9DMV - chains C and B of the 7 polymer chains in the assembly; structure by electron microscopy, 2.13 A resolution.

== Chain C ==
Molecule: Acetylcholine receptor subunit alpha
Organism: Homo sapiens
Reference sequence: P02708 (ACHA_HUMAN); residues -19 to 437 here correspond to UniProt positions 1-457 (UniProt number = residue number + 20)
Amino-acid sequence (457 residues; numbered -19 to 437; the number before each row is that of its first residue; numbers below 1 keep their minus sign (Met-19 is residue -19)):
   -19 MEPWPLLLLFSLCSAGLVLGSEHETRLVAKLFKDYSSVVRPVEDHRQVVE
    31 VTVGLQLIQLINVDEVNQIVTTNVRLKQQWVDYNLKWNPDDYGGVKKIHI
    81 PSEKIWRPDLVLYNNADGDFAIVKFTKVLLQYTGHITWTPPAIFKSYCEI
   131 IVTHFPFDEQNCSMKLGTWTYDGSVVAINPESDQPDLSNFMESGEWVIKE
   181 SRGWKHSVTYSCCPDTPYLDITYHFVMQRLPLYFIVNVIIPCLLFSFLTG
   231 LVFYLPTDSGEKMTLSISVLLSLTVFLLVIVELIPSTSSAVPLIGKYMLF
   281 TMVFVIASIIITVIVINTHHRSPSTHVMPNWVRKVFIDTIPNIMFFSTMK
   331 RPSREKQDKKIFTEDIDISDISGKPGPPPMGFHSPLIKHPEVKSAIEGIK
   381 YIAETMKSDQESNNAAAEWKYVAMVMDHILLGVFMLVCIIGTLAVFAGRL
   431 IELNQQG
Not modelled in the structure: -19 to 0, 331-365, 437
Disulfides: Cys128-Cys142
Glycans and other covalent adducts: glycan linked to Asn141
Swiss-Prot annotation at these positions:
  - glycosylation: Asn141 (N-linked (GlcNAc...) asparagine)

== Chain B ==
Molecule: Acetylcholine receptor subunit epsilon
Organism: Homo sapiens
Reference sequence: Q04844 (ACHE_HUMAN); residues -19 to 473 here correspond to UniProt positions 1-493 (UniProt number = residue number + 20)
Amino-acid sequence (493 residues; numbered -19 to 473; the number before each row is that of its first residue; numbers below 1 keep their minus sign (Met-19 is residue -19)):
   -19 MARAPLGVLLLLGLLGRGVGKNEELRLYHHLFNNYDPGSRPVREPEDTVT
    31 ISLKVTLTNLISLNEKEETLTTSVWIGIDWQDYRLNYSKDDFGGIETLRV
    81 PSELVWLPEIVLENNIDGQFGVAYDANVLVYEGGSVTWLPPAIYRSVCAV
   131 EVTYFPFDWQNCSLIFRSQTYNAEEVEFTFAVDNDGKTINKIDIDTEAYT
   181 ENGEWAIDFCPGVIRRHHGGATDGPGETDVIYSLIIRRKPLFYVINIIVP
   231 CVLISGLVLLAYFLPAQAGGQKCTVSINVLLAQTVFLFLIAQKIPETSLS
   281 VPLLGRFLIFVMVVATLIVMNCVIVLNVSQRTPTTHAMSPRLRHVLLELL
   331 PRLLGSPPPPEAPRAASPPRRASSVGLLLRAEELILKKPRSELVFEGQRH
   381 RQGTWTAAFCQSLGAAAPEVRCCVDAVNFVAESTRDQEATGEEVSDWVRM
   431 GNALDNICFWAALVLFSVGSSLIFLGAYFNRVPDLPYAPCIQP
Not modelled in the structure: -19 to 0, 335-396
Disulfides: Cys128-Cys142, Cys190-Cys470
Glycans and other covalent adducts: N-acetylglucosamine (NAG) linked to Asn66, Asn141
Swiss-Prot annotation at these positions:
  - glycosylation (N-linked (GlcNAc...) asparagine): Asn66, Asn141

== Interface between chain C and chain B ==
Pairs across the interface (102; chain C residue first):
  Ser1(C) with Ser19(B); Arg20(B), hydrogen bond (side chain-backbone); Val22(B), hydrogen bond (side chain-backbone); Tyr63(B), hydrogen bond
  Glu4(C) with Gly18(B); Ser19(B)
  Thr5(C) with Asp16(B), hydrogen bond; Ser19(B)
  Gln39(C) with Ile96(B); Val127(B)
  Arg55(C) with Glu93(B), salt bridge; Phe100(B)
  Gly73(C) with Pro25(B)
  Val75(C) with Pro25(B), hydrophobic
  Lys77(C) with Glu155(B), salt bridge
  His79(C) with Thr150(B); Tyr151(B); Glu155(B), salt bridge
  Lys104(C) with Gly98(B), hydrogen bond (side chain-backbone)
  Thr106(C) with Gln149(B)
  Lys107(C) with Glu89(B), salt bridge
  Pro121(C) with Phe100(B), hydrophobic
  Ile123(C) with Asp97(B); Gly98(B)
  Met171(C) with Val127(B), hydrophobic
  Glu172(C) with Leu279(B)
  Gly174(C) with Thr277(B); Ser278(B), hydrogen bond (backbone-backbone); Leu279(B)
  Glu175(C) with Glu276(B)
  Leu210(C) with Ser278(B), hydrogen bond (backbone-side chain)
  Leu212(C) with Ser278(B); Ser280(B); Val281(B), hydrophobic
  Tyr213(C) with Ile274(B), hydrophobic; Pro275(B); Glu276(B); Thr277(B); Ser278(B), hydrogen bond (backbone-side chain)
  Val216(C) with Val281(B), hydrophobic; Ile289(B)
  Asn217(C) with Leu267(B); Ile274(B)
  Pro221(C) with Leu267(B), hydrophobic
  Leu224(C) with Met292(B), hydrophobic; Thr296(B)
  Phe225(C) with Thr264(B)
  Phe227(C) with Thr296(B); Met300(B), hydrophobic
  Leu228(C) with Leu260(B), hydrophobic; Thr296(B); Val299(B), hydrophobic
  Leu231(C) with Met300(B), hydrophobic; Val303(B)
  Tyr234(C) with Val303(B), hydrophobic; Asn307(B), hydrogen bond (backbone-side chain); Arg311(B), hydrogen bond
  Leu235(C) with Val303(B), hydrophobic; Leu306(B), hydrophobic
  Pro236(C) with Leu306(B); Asn307(B); Gln310(B)
  Asp238(C) with Ala248(B)
  Ser239(C) with Ala248(B)
  Glu241(C) with Gln251(B); Lys252(B), hydrogen bond (side chain-backbone); Cys253(B), hydrogen bond (side chain-backbone); Thr254(B), hydrogen bond
  Thr244(C) with Thr254(B)
  Leu245(C) with Ile257(B), hydrophobic
  Ser248(C) with Ile257(B); Asn258(B)
  Val249(C) with Ile257(B), hydrophobic
  Leu251(C) with Leu261(B)
  Ser252(C) with Leu261(B); Thr264(B)
  Phe256(C) with Leu267(B), hydrophobic
  Leu258(C) with Phe268(B), hydrophobic
  Val259(C) with Phe268(B), hydrophobic
  Glu262(C) with Phe268(B)
  Ser327(C) with Ala317(B)
  Thr328(C) with Thr315(B); His316(B)
  Met329(C) with Pro313(B); Thr314(B); Thr315(B), hydrogen bond (backbone-backbone); His316(B); Ala317(B), hydrophobic
  Ile367(C) with Glu399(B)
  Ile376(C) with Glu399(B); Cys403(B), hydrophobic
  Ile379(C) with Cys403(B), hydrophobic
  Lys380(C) with Cys402(B)
  Ala383(C) with Ala406(B), hydrophobic; Phe409(B)
  Met386(C) with Val410(B), hydrophobic; Ser413(B)
  Lys387(C) with Phe409(B)
  Gln390(C) with Phe409(B); Ser413(B), hydrogen bond
  Ala397(C) with Thr314(B)
  Met404(C) with His316(B), hydrogen bond
Also at the interface, not in a pair above, chain C (67 interface residues in all): Ile41, Asn53, Gly74, Ser173, Pro211, Ile220, Val255, Ile382, Tyr401
Also at the interface, not in a pair above, chain B (73 interface residues in all): Pro21, Arg23, Arg64, Asn94, Asn95, Gln99, Gln247, Val265, Ala271, Gln272, Val293, Ile304, Val407

== In short ==
Chain C and chain B form an interface of 67 and 73 residues respectively; the contacts include 16 hydrogen
bonds and 4 salt bridges. Polar contacts include Arg55(C)-Glu93(B), Lys77(C)-Glu155(B) and His79(C)-Glu155(B).
N-acetylglucosamine is covalently linked to Asn66(B) and Asn141(B).
Chain C is Acetylcholine receptor subunit alpha and chain B is Acetylcholine receptor subunit epsilon, both
from Homo sapiens; the structure, Human muscle nAChR with fab9-bound, was determined by electron microscopy.
